Entry 6TEM (electron microscopy, 3.90 A resolution); this record covers chains D and I of the 10 polymer chains in the assembly.

Chain D:
Protein: Histone H2B 1.1
From: Xenopus laevis
UniProt: P02281 (H2B11_XENLA); residues -2 to 122 here correspond to UniProt positions 2-126 (UniProt number = residue number + 4)
Chain sequence (125 residues; each row starts with the number of its first residue; numbers below 1 keep their minus sign (Pro-2 is residue -2)):
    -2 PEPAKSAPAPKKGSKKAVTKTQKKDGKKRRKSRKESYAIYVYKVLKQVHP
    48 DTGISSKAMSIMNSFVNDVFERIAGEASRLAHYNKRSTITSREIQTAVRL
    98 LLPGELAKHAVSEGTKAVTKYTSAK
Not modelled in the structure: -2 to 27
Curated features (UniProtKB/Swiss-Prot):
  - modified residue: Lys2 (N6-acetyllysine), Lys9 (N6-acetyllysine), Ser11 (Phosphoserine), Lys12 (N6-acetyllysine), Lys17 (N6-acetyllysine)
  - glycosylation: Ser109 (O-linked (GlcNAc) serine)
  - cross-link: Lys117 (Glycyl lysine isopeptide (Lys-Gly) (interchain with G-Cter in ubiquitin))

Chain I:
Molecule: Widom 601 DNA (145-MER, sense)
From: synthetic construct
Sequence (145 nucleotides; row label = number of the first residue in the row; numbers below 1 keep their minus sign (DT-72 is residue -72)):
   -72 TGGAGAATCCCGGTGCCGAGGCCGCTCAATTGGTCGTAGACAGCTCTAGC
   -22 ACCGCTTAAACGCACGTACGCGCTGTCCCCCGCGTTTTAACCGCCAAGGG
    28 GATTACTCCCTAGTCTCCAGGCACGTGTCAGATATATACATCCTG
Not modelled in the structure: -72 to -70, 61-72

Chain D / chain I interface:
Contacting residue pairs (12):
  Ser29(D) - DT30(I)  hydrogen bond to the phosphate
  Arg30(D) - DT-47(I)  base contact
  Arg30(D) - DC-46(I)  sugar contact
  Tyr39(D) - DG-53(I)  hydrogen bond to the phosphate
  Gly50(D) - DG-53(I)  phosphate contact
  Ile51(D) - DG-53(I)  hydrogen bond to the phosphate
  Ser52(D) - DA-54(I)  phosphate contact
  Ser53(D) - DA-54(I)  hydrogen bond to the phosphate
  Arg83(D) - DG-34(I)  phosphate contact
  Ser84(D) - DG-34(I)  hydrogen bond to the phosphate
  Thr85(D) - DG-34(I)  phosphate contact
  Arg89(D) - DA-33(I)  salt bridge to the phosphate
Interface residues without a listed pair, chain D (13 interface residues in all): Lys28, Lys43
Interface residues without a listed pair, chain I (9 interface residues in all): DG-52, DA-35

Summary:
13 residues of chain D and 9 residues of chain I are in contact; the contacts include 5 hydrogen bonds and 1
salt bridge. Among the polar pairs are Ser29(D)-DT30(I), Tyr39(D)-DG-53(I) and Ile51(D)-DG-53(I).
Chain D is Histone H2B 1.1 (Xenopus laevis) and chain I is Widom 601 DNA (145-MER, sense) (synthetic
construct); the structure, CENP-A nucleosome core particle with 145 base pairs of the Widom 601 sequence by
cryo-EM, was determined by electron microscopy.
